Entry 1OX5 (X-ray diffraction, 2.50 A resolution); this record covers chain A.

Chain A:
Name: Imidazole glycerol phosphate synthase hisHF
Source organism: Saccharomyces cerevisiae
Notes: EC 2.4.2.-, 4.1.3.-; fragment: amidotransferase and cyclase domains; engineered mutation(s): Cys83 residue is covalently modified by acivicin
UniProt: P33734 (HIS5_YEAST); numbering as in UniProt (aligned over 1-552)
Chain sequence (555 residues; row label = number of the first residue in the row; note: 1 number in that range is skipped by the numbering (no residue carries it; nothing is unmodelled there); numbers below 1 keep their minus sign (Gly-3 is residue -3)):
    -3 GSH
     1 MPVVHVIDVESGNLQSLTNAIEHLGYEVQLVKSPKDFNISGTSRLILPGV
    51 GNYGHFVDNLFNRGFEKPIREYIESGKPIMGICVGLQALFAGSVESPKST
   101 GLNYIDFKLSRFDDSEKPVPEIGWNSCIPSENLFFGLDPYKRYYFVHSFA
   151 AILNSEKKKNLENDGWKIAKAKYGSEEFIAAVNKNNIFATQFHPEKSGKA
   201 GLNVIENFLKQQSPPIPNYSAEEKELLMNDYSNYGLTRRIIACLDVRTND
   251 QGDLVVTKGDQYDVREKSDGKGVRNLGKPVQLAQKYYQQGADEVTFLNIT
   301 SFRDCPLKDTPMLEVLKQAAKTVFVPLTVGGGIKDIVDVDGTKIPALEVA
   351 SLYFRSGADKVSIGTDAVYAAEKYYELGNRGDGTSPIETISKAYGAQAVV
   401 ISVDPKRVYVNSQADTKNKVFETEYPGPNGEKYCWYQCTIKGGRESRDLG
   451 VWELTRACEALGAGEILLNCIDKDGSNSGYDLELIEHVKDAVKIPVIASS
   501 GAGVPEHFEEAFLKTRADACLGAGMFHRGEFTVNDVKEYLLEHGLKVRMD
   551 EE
Unresolved in the structure: 259-275, 301-304, 551-552
Differences from the reference sequence: cloning artifact (-3 to -1); modified residue (83)
Modified residues: Cys83 (2-amino-3-(cystein-S-yl)-isoxazolidin-5-yl-acetic acid; 5CS)
Ion coordination: Ni2+: Gly-3, Ser-2, His-1
Small-molecule neighbours: 1PR (phosphoric acid mono-[5-({[5-carbamoyl-3-(5-phosphonooxy-5-deoxy-ribofuranosyl)- 3H-imidazol-4-ylamino]-methyl}-amino)-2,3,4-trihydroxy-pentyl] ester): Cys243, Asp245, Arg247, Leu297, Ile299, Gly330, Gly331, Gly332, Ser362, Ile363, Gly364, Thr365, Ser402, Asp404, Gly442, Arg444, Asn469, Lys473, Asp474, Gly475, Ser476, Ser499, Ser500, Gly501, Ala502, Leu521, Gly522, Ala523, Gly524

Overview:
Bound to chain A: compound 1PR. Gly-3, Ser-2 and His-1 form the Ni2+ site.
Chain A is Imidazole glycerol phosphate synthase hisHF (Saccharomyces cerevisiae); the structure, Towards
understanding the mechanism of the complex cyclization reaction catalyzed by imidazole glycerophosphate
synthase, was determined by X-ray diffraction, deposited together with 1OX4 and 1OX6.
